Entry 6Q7Q (X-ray diffraction, 1.90 A resolution); this record covers chain A.

Chain A:
Molecule: OE1.3
From: Pyrococcus horikoshii
UniProt: O58216 (O58216_PYRHO); residue numbers follow UniProt; this construct covers 1-232
Chain sequence (242 residues; numbered 1 to 242; the number before each row is that of its first residue):
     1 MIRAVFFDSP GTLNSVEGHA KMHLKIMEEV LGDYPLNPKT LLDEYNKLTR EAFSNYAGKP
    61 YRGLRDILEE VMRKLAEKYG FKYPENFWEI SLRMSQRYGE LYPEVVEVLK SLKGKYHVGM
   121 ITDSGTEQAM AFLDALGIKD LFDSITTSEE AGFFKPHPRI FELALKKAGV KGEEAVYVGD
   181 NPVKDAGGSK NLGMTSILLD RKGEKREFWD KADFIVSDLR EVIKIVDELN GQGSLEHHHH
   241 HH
Disordered / not traced: 183, 231-242
Construct notes: conflict Ser9 (Phe in O58216), Pro10 (Val in O58216), Asn14 (Leu in O58216), His19 (Glu in O58216), Met22 (Thr in O58216), Asn46 (Glu in O58216), Gly63 (Pro in O58216), Leu64 (Ile in O58216), Leu68 (Glu in O58216), Ser91 (His in O58216), Ser95 (His in O58216), Gly125 (Asp in O58216), Gln128 (Tyr in O58216), Ala129 (Leu in O58216), Phe132 (His in O58216), Ala186 (Cys in O58216), Ala212 (Cys in O58216); expression tag (233-242)
Modified / non-standard residues: His23 (N1-methylated histidine; MHS)

Overview:
Chain A is OE1.3 (Pyrococcus horikoshii); the structure, Crystal structure of OE1.3, was determined by X-ray
diffraction (same publication as 6Q7N, 6Q7O, 6Q7P and 6Q7R).
